PDB entry 3NF9 | X-ray diffraction, 1.95 A resolution | chains A and B

[Chain A (and B)]
Name: Integrase
From: Human immunodeficiency virus 1
Notes: fragment: catalytic domain, residues 50-212; chain B of this document is another copy of the same molecule, construct and numbering; everything in this record applies to it too
UniProtKB: Q76353 (Q76353_9HIV1); residue numbers follow UniProt; this construct covers 50-212
Sequence (183 residues; each row starts with the number of its first residue):
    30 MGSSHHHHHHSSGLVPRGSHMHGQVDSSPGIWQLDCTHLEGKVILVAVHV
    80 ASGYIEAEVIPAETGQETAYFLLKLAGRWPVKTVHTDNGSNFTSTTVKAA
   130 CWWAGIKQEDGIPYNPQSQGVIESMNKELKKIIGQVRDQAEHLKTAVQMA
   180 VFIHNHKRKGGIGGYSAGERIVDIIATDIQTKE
Unresolved in the structure: 30-56, 189-192, 210-212
Sequence notes: expression tag (30-49); engineered mutation Ser56 (Cys in Q76353), Asp139 (Phe in Q76353), His185 (Phe in Q76353)
Residues lining bound ligands: CD9 (5-[(6-chloro-2-oxo-2,3-dihydro-1H-indol-1-yl)methyl]-1,3-benzodioxole-4-carboxylic acid): Gln62, Val77, Val79, Ser81, Gly82, Val150, Ile151, Ser153, Met154, Glu157, His183

[Chain A / chain B interface]
Residue-residue contacts (60; chain A residue first):
  Tyr83(A) with Arg107(B), hydrogen bond (side chain-backbone)
  Glu85(A) with Arg107(B), salt bridge
  Ala86(A) with Arg107(B), hydrogen bond (backbone-side chain)
  Glu87(A) with Tyr99(B); Lys103(B), salt bridge; Arg107(B), salt bridge
  Tyr99(A) with Glu87(B); Lys173(B); Gln177(B)
  Leu102(A) with Thr174(B); Gln177(B); Met178(B), hydrophobic
  Lys103(A) with Glu87(B), salt bridge; Lys103(B); Gln177(B)
  Ala105(A) with Phe181(B); His185(B), hydrogen bond (backbone-side chain)
  Gly106(A) with Phe181(B); Asn184(B), hydrogen bond (backbone-side chain)
  Arg107(A) with Tyr83(B), hydrogen bond (backbone-side chain); Glu85(B), salt bridge; Ala86(B), hydrogen bond (side chain-backbone); Trp108(B); Gln177(B), hydrogen bond; Val180(B)
  Trp108(A) with Arg107(B); Trp108(B), hydrophobic
  Trp132(A) with Gln168(B), hydrogen bond; Met178(B), hydrophobic; Phe181(B), hydrophobic; Ile182(B), hydrophobic
  Ala133(A) with Phe181(B)
  Gln168(A) with Trp132(B), hydrogen bond
  Lys173(A) with Tyr99(B)
  Thr174(A) with Leu102(B)
  Gln177(A) with Tyr99(B); Leu102(B); Lys103(B); Arg107(B), hydrogen bond
  Met178(A) with Leu102(B), hydrophobic; Trp132(B), hydrophobic
  Val180(A) with Arg107(B)
  Phe181(A) with Ala105(B); Gly106(B); Trp132(B), hydrophobic; Ala133(B)
  Ile182(A) with Trp132(B), hydrophobic
  Asn184(A) with Gly106(B), hydrogen bond (side chain-backbone)
  His185(A) with Ala105(B)
  Glu198(A) with Ile208(B)
  Val201(A) with Val201(B); Ile204(B), hydrophobic; Ala205(B)
  Asp202(A) with Gln209(B), hydrogen bond
  Ile204(A) with Val201(B), hydrophobic
  Ala205(A) with Val201(B); Ala205(B), hydrophobic
  Ile208(A) with Tyr194(B), hydrophobic; Glu198(B)
  Gln209(A) with Asp202(B)
Interface residues without a listed pair, chain A (31 interface residues in all): Val165
Interface residues without a listed pair, chain B (32 interface residues in all): Val165

[Summary]
Chain A and chain B form an interface of 31 and 32 residues respectively, with 12 hydrogen bonds and 5 salt
bridges. Polar contacts include Glu85(A)-Arg107(B), Glu87(A)-Lys103(B) and Glu87(A)-Arg107(B). Chain A binds
compound CD9.
Chain A and chain B are both Integrase (Human immunodeficiency virus 1); the structure, Structural basis for a
new mechanism of inhibition of HIV integrase identified by fragment screening and ..., was determined by X-ray
diffraction together with 3NF6, 3NF7, 3NF8 and 3NFA from the same study.
